PDB entry 5GIN | X-ray diffraction, 3.31 A resolution | chains E and B of the 10 polymer chains in the assembly

== Chain E ==
Name: Fibrillarin-like rRNA/tRNA 2'-O-methyltransferase
Source organism: Sulfolobus solfataricus
Notes: EC 2.1.1.-
UniProt: A0A0E3JUC9 (A0A0E3JUC9_SULSF); residues 3-232 here = UniProt positions 3-232
Sequence (232 residues; numbered 1 to 232; the number before each row is that of its first residue):
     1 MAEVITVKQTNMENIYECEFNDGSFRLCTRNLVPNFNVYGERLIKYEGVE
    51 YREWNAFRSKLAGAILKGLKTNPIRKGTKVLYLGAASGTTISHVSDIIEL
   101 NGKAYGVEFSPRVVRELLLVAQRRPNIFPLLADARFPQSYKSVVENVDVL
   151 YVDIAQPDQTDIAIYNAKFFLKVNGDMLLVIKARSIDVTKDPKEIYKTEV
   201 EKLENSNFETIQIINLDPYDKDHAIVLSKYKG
Disordered / not traced: 1-4, 232
Construct notes: initiating methionine (1); expression tag (2)

== Chain B ==
Name: C/D box methylation guide ribonucleoprotein complex aNOP56 subunit
Source organism: Sulfolobus solfataricus
UniProt: A0A0E3MJI1 (A0A0E3MJI1_SULSF); residues 4-380 here correspond to UniProt positions 3-379 (UniProt number = residue number - 1)
Sequence (388 residues; row label = number of the first residue in the row):
     1 MVKIYLIEHVIGAVAYDENGNIVDYITNPRDLGKITEELLNNEKGIPFSA
    51 TVELLKKVNPQEVVVENEAEVPKLQALGYRVSYEPYSKVSRIFRESLPKV
   101 AIDIKFASNEEDYYNFLHELSLEYTRRKLRSAAQKRDLLAIQAVRAMDDI
   151 DKTINLFSERLREWYSIHFPELDKLIEDHEEYATIVSRFGDRGFLTIDSL
   201 KELGFNEQRINRILDAAKKSIGADISEDDLSAMRMIANTILDLYNIRRNL
   251 NNYLEGVMKEVAPNVTALVGPALGARLLSIAGSLDELAKMPASTIQVLGA
   301 EKALFRALRSGGRPPKHGIIFQYPAIHTSPRWQRGKIARALAAKLAIAAR
   351 VDAFSGRFIGDQLNEQLKKRIDEIKEKFAQHHHHHHHH
Disordered / not traced: 1-2, 378-388
Construct notes: initiating methionine (1); expression tag (2-3, 381-388)

== Interface between chain E and chain B ==
Pairs across the interface - 8 pairs, chain E then chain B:
  R112(E) with E163(B), salt bridge
  R115(E) with E163(B), salt bridge; S166(B); P170(B); K174(B)
  E116(E) with K174(B), salt bridge
  L118(E) with I221(B), hydrophobic
  L119(E) with K174(B)
Also at the interface, not in a pair above, chain B (6 interface residues in all): D173

== Overview ==
The interface between chain E and chain B involves 5 residues on one side and 6 on the other; the contacts
include 3 salt bridges. Polar contacts include R112(E)-E163(B), R115(E)-E163(B) and E116(E)-K174(B).
Chain E is Fibrillarin-like rRNA/tRNA 2'-O-methyltransferase and chain B is C/D box methylation guide
ribonucleoprotein complex aNOP56 subunit, both from Sulfolobus solfataricus; the structure, Crystal structure
of box C/D RNP with 12 nt guide regions and 9 nt substrates, was determined by X-ray diffraction (same
publication as 5GIO and 5GIP).
